PDB entry 5YVQ | X-ray diffraction, 2.10 A resolution | chains A and B

[Chain A]
Molecule: Tail fiber protein S
Source organism: Escherichia phage Mu
UniProt: Q9T1V0 (S1_BPMU); residue numbers follow UniProt; this construct covers 1-504
Amino-acid sequence (504 residues; each row starts with the number of its first residue):
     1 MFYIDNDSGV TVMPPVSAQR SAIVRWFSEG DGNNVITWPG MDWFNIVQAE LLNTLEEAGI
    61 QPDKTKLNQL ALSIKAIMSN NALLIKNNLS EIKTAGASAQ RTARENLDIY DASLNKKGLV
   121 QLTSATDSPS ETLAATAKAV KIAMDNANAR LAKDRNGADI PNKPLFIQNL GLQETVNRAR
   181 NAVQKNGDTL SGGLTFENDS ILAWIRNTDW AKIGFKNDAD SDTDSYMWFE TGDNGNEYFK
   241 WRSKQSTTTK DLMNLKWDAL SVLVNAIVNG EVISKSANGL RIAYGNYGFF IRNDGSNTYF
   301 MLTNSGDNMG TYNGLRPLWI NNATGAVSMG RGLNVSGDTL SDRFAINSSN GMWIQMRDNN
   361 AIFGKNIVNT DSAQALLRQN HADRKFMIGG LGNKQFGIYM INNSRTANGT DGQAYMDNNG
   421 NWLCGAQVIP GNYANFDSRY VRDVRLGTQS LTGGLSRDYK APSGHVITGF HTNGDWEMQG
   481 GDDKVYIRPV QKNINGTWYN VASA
Disordered / not traced: 1-137, 473-481

[Chain B]
Molecule: Tail fiber assembly protein U
Source organism: Escherichia phage Mu
UniProt: Q9T1U9 (U1_BPMU); residues 1-175 here = UniProt positions 1-175
Amino-acid sequence (175 residues; numbered 1 to 175; the number before each row is that of its first residue):
     1 MMHLKNIKSE NPKTKEQYQL TKNFDVIWLW SEDGKNWYEE VNNFQDDTIK IVYDENNIIV
    61 AITKDASTLN PEGFSVVEIP DITANRRADD SGKWMFKDGA VVKRIYTADE QQQQAESQKA
   121 ALLSEAESVI QPLERAVRLN MATDEERARL ESWERYSVLV SRVDTANPEW PQKPE
Disordered / not traced: 104-175

[How chain A and chain B interact]
Contacting residue pairs - 32 pairs, chain A then chain B:
  Ser438(A) with Phe24(B)
  Arg439(A) with Phe24(B)
  Arg445(A) with Ser67(B), hydrogen bond (side chain-backbone); Thr68(B)
  Gly447(A) with Thr68(B)
  Thr448(A) with Ile62(B); Thr63(B), hydrogen bond; Thr68(B), hydrogen bond; Leu69(B)
  Gln449(A) with Ala61(B)
  Ser450(A) with Val60(B); Ala61(B)
  Leu451(A) with Val60(B), hydrogen bond (backbone-backbone); Asp90(B)
  Ser463(A) with Ile27(B); Asn70(B)
  His465(A) with Asn70(B)
  Tyr486(A) with Asp90(B)
  Pro489(A) with Thr68(B); Asn70(B)
  Gln491(A) with Ser67(B), hydrogen bond (side chain-backbone); Thr68(B); Leu69(B), hydrogen bond (side chain-backbone)
  Lys492(A) with Phe24(B), hydrogen bond (side chain-backbone)
  Trp498(A) with Tyr38(B)
  Tyr499(A) with Leu20(B); Val26(B), hydrophobic; Tyr38(B)
  Asn500(A) with Tyr38(B), hydrogen bond; Leu69(B), hydrogen bond (side chain-backbone); Asn70(B)
  Ala502(A) with Ile27(B), hydrophobic
Other interface residues (no listed pair), chain A (19 interface residues in all): Ile494
Other interface residues (no listed pair), chain B (18 interface residues in all): Asp25, Trp28, Asp65, Glu72

[In short]
19 residues of chain A and 18 residues of chain B are in contact, with 9 hydrogen bonds. Polar pairs include
Arg445(A)-Ser67(B), Thr448(A)-Thr63(B) and Thr448(A)-Thr68(B).
Chain A is Tail fiber protein S and chain B is Tail fiber assembly protein U, both from Escherichia phage Mu;
the structure, Complex of Mu phage tail fiber and its chaperone, was determined by X-ray diffraction.
